7Z1L - chains O and Q of the 20 polymer chains in the assembly; structure by electron microscopy, 2.80 A resolution.

# Chain O
Protein: DNA-directed RNA polymerase III subunit RPC3
From: Saccharomyces cerevisiae W303
UniProt: P32349 (RPC3_YEAST); numbering as in UniProt (aligned over 1-654)
Amino-acid sequence (654 residues; each row starts with the number of its first residue):
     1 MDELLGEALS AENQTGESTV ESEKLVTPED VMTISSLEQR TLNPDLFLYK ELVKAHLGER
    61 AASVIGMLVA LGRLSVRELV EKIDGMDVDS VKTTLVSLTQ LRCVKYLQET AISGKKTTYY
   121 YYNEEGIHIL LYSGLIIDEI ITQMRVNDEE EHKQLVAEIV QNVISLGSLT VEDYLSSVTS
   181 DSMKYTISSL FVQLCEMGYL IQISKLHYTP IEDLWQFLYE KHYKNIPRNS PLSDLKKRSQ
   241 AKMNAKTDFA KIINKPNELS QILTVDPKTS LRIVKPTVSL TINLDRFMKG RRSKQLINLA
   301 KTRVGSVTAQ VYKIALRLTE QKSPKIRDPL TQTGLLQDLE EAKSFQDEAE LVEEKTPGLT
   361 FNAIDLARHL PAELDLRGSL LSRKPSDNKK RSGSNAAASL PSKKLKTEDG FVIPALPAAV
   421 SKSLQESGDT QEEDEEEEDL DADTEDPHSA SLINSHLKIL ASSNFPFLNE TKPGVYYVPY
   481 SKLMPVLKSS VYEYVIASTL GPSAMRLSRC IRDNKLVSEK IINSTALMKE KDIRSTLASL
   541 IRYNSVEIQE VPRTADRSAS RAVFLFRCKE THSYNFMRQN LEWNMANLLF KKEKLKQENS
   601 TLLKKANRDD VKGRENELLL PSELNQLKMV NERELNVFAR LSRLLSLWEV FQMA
Unresolved in the structure: 1-21, 385-446, 654
Swiss-Prot annotation at these positions:
  - region: Leu-581 to Leu-602 (Leucine-zipper)
  - modified residue: Thr-27 (Phosphothreonine), Ser-392 (Phosphoserine), Ser-394 (Phosphoserine)

# Chain Q
Protein: DNA-directed RNA polymerase III subunit RPC7
From: Saccharomyces cerevisiae W303
UniProt: P17890 (RPC7_YEAST); residues 1-251 here = UniProt positions 1-251
Amino-acid sequence (251 residues; each row starts with the number of its first residue):
     1 MSSYRGGSRG GGSNYMSNLP FGLGYGDVGK NHITEFPSIP LPINGPITNK ERSLAVKYIN
    61 FGKTVKDGPF YTGSMSLIID QQENSKSGKR KPNIILDEDD TNDGIERYSD KYLKKRKIGI
   121 SIDDHPYNLN LFPNELYNVM GINKKKLLAI SKFNNADDVF TGTGLQDENI GLSMLAKLKE
   181 LAEDVDDAST GDGAAKGSKT GEGEDDDLAD DDFEEDEDEE DDDDYNAEKY FNNGDDDDYG
   241 DEEDPNEEAA F
Unresolved in the structure: 1-13, 76-100, 162-251
Swiss-Prot annotation at these positions:
  - modified residue: Ser-189 (Phosphoserine)

# Interface between chain O and chain Q
Contacting residue pairs (112; chain O residue first):
  Val-31(O) with Glu-35(Q)
  Ile-34(O) with Phe-36(Q), hydrophobic
  Ser-35(O) with Phe-36(Q)
  Leu-37(O) with Glu-35(Q)
  Arg-40(O) with Glu-35(Q), salt bridge
  Ala-55(O) with Lys-66(Q), hydrogen bond (backbone-side chain)
  His-56(O) with Phe-61(Q); Val-65(Q); Lys-66(Q); Tyr-71(Q)
  Leu-57(O) with Val-65(Q), hydrophobic; Phe-70(Q); Tyr-71(Q)
  Gly-58(O) with Tyr-71(Q), hydrogen bond (backbone-backbone); Thr-72(Q)
  Glu-59(O) with Thr-72(Q); Ser-74(Q)
  Arg-60(O) with Thr-72(Q); Gly-73(Q)
  Ala-61(O) with Thr-72(Q)
  Val-76(O) with Glu-135(Q)
  Asp-84(O) with Met-75(Q)
  Met-86(O) with Met-75(Q), hydrophobic
  Lys-92(O) with Glu-135(Q); Leu-136(Q); Asn-138(Q), hydrogen bond; Val-139(Q)
  Thr-93(O) with Ile-122(Q)
  Thr-94(O) with Thr-72(Q)
  Val-96(O) with Tyr-127(Q); Phe-132(Q); Leu-136(Q), hydrophobic; Val-139(Q), hydrophobic; Met-140(Q), hydrophobic
  Ser-97(O) with Phe-70(Q); Thr-72(Q)
  Thr-99(O) with Leu-131(Q); Phe-132(Q)
  Gln-100(O) with Phe-70(Q); Tyr-127(Q); Phe-132(Q)
  Leu-101(O) with Phe-70(Q), hydrophobic
  Tyr-106(O) with Asn-130(Q); Leu-131(Q), hydrogen bond (side chain-backbone); Phe-132(Q); Pro-133(Q), hydrophobic
  Thr-118(O) with Pro-133(Q); Glu-135(Q)
  Tyr-120(O) with Pro-133(Q); Glu-135(Q), hydrogen bond; Leu-136(Q)
  Leu-130(O) with Phe-61(Q), hydrophobic
  Ser-133(O) with Phe-61(Q)
  Gly-134(O) with Tyr-58(Q)
  Leu-135(O) with Leu-54(Q), hydrophobic; Tyr-58(Q)
  Ile-137(O) with Lys-57(Q)
  Lys-153(O) with Asn-155(Q)
  Gln-154(O) with Phe-153(Q); Asn-155(Q)
  Ala-157(O) with Phe-153(Q), hydrophobic
  Glu-158(O) with Lys-152(Q); Phe-153(Q)
  Gln-161(O) with Thr-64(Q); Phe-153(Q)
  Asn-162(O) with Ile-150(Q); Ser-151(Q), hydrogen bond (side chain-backbone)
  Ile-164(O) with Phe-61(Q), hydrophobic
  Ser-165(O) with Phe-61(Q)
  Leu-166(O) with His-125(Q); Leu-148(Q), hydrophobic
  Ser-168(O) with Leu-131(Q)
  Asp-173(O) with Pro-126(Q); Leu-148(Q)
  Tyr-174(O) with Leu-148(Q); Ile-150(Q), hydrophobic
  Ser-177(O) with Ile-150(Q)
  Ile-203(O) with Leu-131(Q), hydrophobic
  Ser-204(O) with Leu-131(Q)
  Lys-205(O) with Asn-130(Q), hydrogen bond (side chain-backbone)
  Ser-279(O) with Asn-128(Q), hydrogen bond
  Ser-498(O) with Pro-42(Q)
  Thr-499(O) with Ile-39(Q); Leu-41(Q)
  Leu-500(O) with Ile-39(Q), hydrophobic
  Tyr-543(O) with Ile-39(Q)
  Lys-612(O) with Asp-158(Q), salt bridge
  Asn-616(O) with Phe-160(Q)
  Leu-624(O) with Phe-160(Q), hydrophobic
  Lys-628(O) with Thr-161(Q)
  Asn-631(O) with Val-159(Q)
  Glu-632(O) with Thr-161(Q)
  Glu-634(O) with Ile-59(Q)
  Leu-635(O) with Ile-47(Q); Arg-52(Q); Ala-55(Q); Ile-59(Q), hydrophobic; Val-159(Q), hydrophobic
  Phe-638(O) with Ala-55(Q), hydrophobic; Tyr-58(Q), hydrophobic; Ile-59(Q), hydrophobic
  Ala-639(O) with Ile-47(Q), hydrophobic
  Arg-640(O) with Ile-43(Q); Asn-44(Q)
  Ser-642(O) with Leu-54(Q); Tyr-58(Q)
  Arg-643(O) with Ile-43(Q), hydrogen bond (side chain-backbone); Gly-45(Q), hydrogen bond (side chain-backbone); Pro-46(Q), hydrogen bond (side chain-backbone); Glu-51(Q), salt bridge
  Leu-644(O) with Ile-43(Q), hydrophobic
  Leu-645(O) with Tyr-58(Q)
Also at the interface, not in a pair above, chain O (87 interface residues in all): Ser-22, Ser-63, Gly-85, Asp-89, Leu-95, Gln-108, Leu-131, Asp-138, Glu-150, Tyr-208, Val-495, Leu-581, Glu-593, Lys-596, Asn-607, Glu-615, Leu-627, Asn-636, Leu-641, Leu-647
Also at the interface, not in a pair above, chain Q (56 interface residues in all): Pro-40, Asn-60, Gly-62, Asn-134, Ala-149

# Summary
87 residues of chain O face 56 of chain Q across their interface, with 11 hydrogen bonds and 3 salt bridges.
Polar pairs include Arg-40(O)/Glu-35(Q), Lys-612(O)/Asp-158(Q) and Arg-643(O)/Glu-51(Q).
Here chain O is DNA-directed RNA polymerase III subunit RPC3 and chain Q is DNA-directed RNA polymerase III
subunit RPC7, both from Saccharomyces cerevisiae W303. Entry 7Z1L (Structure of yeast RNA Polymerase III
Pre-Termination Complex (PTC)) was determined by electron microscopy, deposited together with 7Z1M, 7Z1N and
7Z1O.
